6ZGB - chains A and C of the 3 polymer chains in the assembly; structure by X-ray diffraction, 3.20 A resolution.

[Chain A (and C)]
Molecule: Proton/glutamate symporter, SDF family
From: Thermococcus kodakarensis (strain ATCC BAA-918 / JCM 12380 / KOD1)
Notes: chain C of this document is another copy of the same molecule, construct and numbering; everything in this record applies to it too
UniProt: Q5JID0 (Q5JID0_THEKO); residue numbers follow UniProt; this construct covers 1-430
Sequence (438 residues; numbered 1 to 438; the number before each row is that of its first residue):
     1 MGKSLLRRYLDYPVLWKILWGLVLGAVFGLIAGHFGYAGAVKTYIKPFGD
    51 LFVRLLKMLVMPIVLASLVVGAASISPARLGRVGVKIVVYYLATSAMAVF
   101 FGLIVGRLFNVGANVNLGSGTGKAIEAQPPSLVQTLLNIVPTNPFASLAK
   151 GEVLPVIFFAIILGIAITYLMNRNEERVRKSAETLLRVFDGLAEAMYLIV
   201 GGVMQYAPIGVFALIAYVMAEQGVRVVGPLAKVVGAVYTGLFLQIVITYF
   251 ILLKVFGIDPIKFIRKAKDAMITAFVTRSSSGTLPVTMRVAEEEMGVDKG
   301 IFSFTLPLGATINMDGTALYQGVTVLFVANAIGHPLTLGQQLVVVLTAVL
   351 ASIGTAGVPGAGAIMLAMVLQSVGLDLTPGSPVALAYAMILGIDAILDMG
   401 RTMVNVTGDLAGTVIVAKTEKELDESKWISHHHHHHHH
Not modelled in the structure: 1-6, 432-438 (chain C: 1-7, 431-438)
Sequence notes: expression tag (431-438)
Small-molecule neighbours: QJW ((2S,3S)-2-azanyl-3-[(2-nitrophenyl)methoxy]butanedioic acid): Arg278, Ser279, Ser280, Met314, Thr317, Ala361, Gly362, Asp398, Arg401, Thr402, Asn405

[Chain A / chain C interface]
Residue-residue contacts (51):
  Pro47(A) with Val133(C), hydrophobic; Leu137(C)
  Asp50(A) with Leu137(C)
  Leu51(A) with Leu137(C), hydrophobic; Val140(C), hydrophobic
  Arg54(A) with Leu137(C), hydrogen bond (side chain-backbone); Asn138(C); Val140(C), hydrogen bond (side chain-backbone); Pro141(C); Thr142(C)
  Leu55(A) with Val140(C), hydrophobic; Phe158(C), hydrophobic
  Lys57(A) with Thr142(C)
  Met58(A) with Pro141(C); Thr142(C); Pro144(C); Phe158(C), hydrophobic
  Met61(A) with Asn143(C); Phe145(C), hydrophobic
  Pro62(A) with Pro144(C), hydrophobic; Phe145(C), hydrophobic
  Leu148(A) with Asn143(C), hydrogen bond (backbone-side chain); Phe145(C), hydrophobic
  Ala149(A) with Asn143(C), hydrogen bond (backbone-side chain); Phe145(C); Ala146(C)
  Gly151(A) with Asn143(C)
  Thr184(A) with Thr184(C)
  Arg187(A) with Arg177(C); Lys180(C); Ser181(C); Thr184(C), hydrogen bond
  Val188(A) with Thr184(C); Leu185(C), hydrophobic; Val188(C), hydrophobic
  Asp190(A) with Arg177(C), salt bridge; Ser181(C)
  Gly191(A) with Leu170(C); Ser181(C); Leu185(C)
  Leu192(A) with Leu185(C)
  Glu194(A) with Leu170(C)
  Ala195(A) with Leu163(C), hydrophobic; Ala166(C), hydrophobic; Leu170(C)
  Met196(A) with Phe159(C), hydrophobic; Leu163(C), hydrophobic
  Leu198(A) with Ala166(C); Tyr169(C), hydrophobic
  Ile199(A) with Ile162(C), hydrophobic; Ala166(C), hydrophobic
Other interface residues (no listed pair), chain A (25 interface residues in all): Leu65, Lys150
Other interface residues (no listed pair), chain C (26 interface residues in all): Arg173, Ala182, Arg187

[Overview]
The interface between chain A and chain C involves 25 residues on one side and 26 on the other, with 5
hydrogen bonds and 1 salt bridge. Polar pairs include Asp190(A)-Arg177(C), Arg54(A)-Leu137(C) and
Arg54(A)-Val140(C). Ligands of chain A: compound QJW.
Chain A and chain C are both Proton/glutamate symporter, SDF family (Thermococcus kodakarensis (strain ATCC
BAA-918 / JCM 12380 / KOD1)); the structure, glutamate transporter homologue Glttk in complex with a photo
cage compound, was determined by X-ray diffraction together with 6ZL4 and 6ZLH from the same study.
